PDB entry 1YP3 | X-ray diffraction, 2.60 A resolution | chains B and C of the 4 polymer chains in the assembly

[Chain B (and C)]
Protein: Glucose-1-phosphate adenylyltransferase small subunit
Organism: Solanum tuberosum
Notes: EC 2.7.7.27; chain C of this document is another copy of the same molecule, construct and numbering; everything in this record applies to it too
Reference sequence: P23509 (GLGS_SOLTU); residues 2-451 here correspond to UniProt positions 72-521 (UniProt number = residue number + 70)
Chain sequence (451 residues; row label = number of the first residue in the row):
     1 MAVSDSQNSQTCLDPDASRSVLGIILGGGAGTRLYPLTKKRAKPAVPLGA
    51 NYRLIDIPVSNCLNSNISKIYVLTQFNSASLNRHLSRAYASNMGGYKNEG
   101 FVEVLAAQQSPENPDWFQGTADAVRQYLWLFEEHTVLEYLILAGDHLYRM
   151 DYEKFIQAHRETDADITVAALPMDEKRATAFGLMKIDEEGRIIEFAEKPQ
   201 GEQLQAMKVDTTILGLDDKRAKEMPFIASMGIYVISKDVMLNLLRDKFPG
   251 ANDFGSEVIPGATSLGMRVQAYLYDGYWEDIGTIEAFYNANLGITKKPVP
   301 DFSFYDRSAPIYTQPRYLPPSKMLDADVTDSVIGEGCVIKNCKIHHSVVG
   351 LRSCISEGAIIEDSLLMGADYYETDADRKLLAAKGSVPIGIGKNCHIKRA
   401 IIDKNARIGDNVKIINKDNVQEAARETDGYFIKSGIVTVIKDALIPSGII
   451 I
Not modelled in the structure: 1-10, 93-97, 114-117 (chain C: 1-9, 92-98)
Differences from the reference sequence: initiating methionine (1)
UniProt features mapped onto this chain:
  - region: Thr-374 to Lys-384 (Allosteric regulation)
  - binding site (substrate): Lys-198
Reported in the primary citation:
  - binding site for the ligand ATP: Leu-26, Gly-28, Gly-29, Gln-118, Gly-119
  - conformationally variable residues: Trp-129
  - contacts within the chain: Ala-30/Lys-43 (backbone contact)
  - mutagenesis - D145N: decreased catalytic activity (citing earlier work)
  - catalytic residues: Asp-145, Lys-198, Asp-280 (proposed by the authors, not directly observed)

[Chain B / chain C interface]
Pairs across the interface - 30 pairs, chain B then chain C:
  Tyr-71(B) with Arg-83(C)
  Asn-77(B) with Trp-129(C)
  Ala-79(B) with Glu-133(C), hydrogen bond (backbone-side chain); His-134(C)
  Asn-82(B) with Glu-103(C), hydrogen bond
  Arg-87(B) with Glu-99(C), salt bridge
  Ala-90(B) with Ser-91(C)
  Glu-99(B) with Arg-87(C)
  Phe-101(B) with Arg-83(C); Ser-86(C)
  Glu-103(B) with Asn-82(C)
  Val-104(B) with Glu-103(C)
  Gln-109(B) with Ala-106(C); Ala-107(C), hydrogen bond (side chain-backbone); Gln-126(C); Tyr-127(C); Trp-129(C), hydrogen bond (backbone-side chain)
  Ser-110(B) with Trp-129(C)
  Pro-111(B) with Trp-129(C)
  Gln-126(B) with Gln-109(C)
  Tyr-127(B) with Gln-109(C), hydrogen bond
  Trp-129(B) with Asn-77(C); Ser-78(C); Ala-79(C); Gln-109(C), hydrogen bond (side chain-backbone); Pro-111(C)
  Leu-130(B) with Ala-79(C), hydrophobic; Asn-82(C)
  Glu-133(B) with Ala-79(C)
  His-134(B) with Arg-83(C)
Interface residues without a listed pair, chain B (25 interface residues in all): Phe-76, Ser-78, Arg-83, Ser-86, Ser-91, Ala-106
Interface residues without a listed pair, chain C (25 interface residues in all): Tyr-71, Ala-90, Gly-100, Leu-105, Ser-110, Leu-130
The authors on this interface:
  - residue pairs: Pro-111(C)/Trp-129(B)

[Summary]
The chain B/chain C interface involves 25 residues from each chain, with 6 hydrogen bonds and 1 salt bridge.
Polar pairs include Arg-87(B)/Glu-99(C), Ala-79(B)/Glu-133(C) and Asn-82(B)/Glu-103(C). The authors report a
contact between Pro-111(C) and Trp-129(B). The paper reports catalytic residues Asp-145(B), Lys-198(B) and
Asp-280(B); D145N of chain B reduces catalytic activity.
Chain B and chain C are both Glucose-1-phosphate adenylyltransferase small subunit (Solanum tuberosum); the
structure, Crystal structure of potato tuber ADP-glucose pyrophosphorylase in complex with ATP, was determined
by X-ray diffraction together with 1YP2 and 1YP4 from the same study.
